5B24 - chains A and I of the 10 polymer chains in the assembly; structure by X-ray diffraction, 3.60 A resolution.

# Chain A
Name: Histone H3.1
Organism: Homo sapiens
Reference sequence: P68431 (H31_HUMAN); residues 0-135 here correspond to UniProt positions 1-136 (UniProt number = residue number + 1)
Chain sequence (139 residues; row label = number of the first residue in the row; numbers below 1 keep their minus sign (Gly-3 is residue -3)):
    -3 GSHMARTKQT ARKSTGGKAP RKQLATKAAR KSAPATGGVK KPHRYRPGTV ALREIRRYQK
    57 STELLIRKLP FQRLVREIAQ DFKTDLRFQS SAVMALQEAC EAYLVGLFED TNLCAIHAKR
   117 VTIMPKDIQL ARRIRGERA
Disordered / not traced: -3 to 37, 135
Sequence notes: expression tag (-3 to -1)
UniProt features mapped onto this chain:
  - modified residue: Arg2 (Asymmetric dimethylarginine), Thr3 (Phosphothreonine), Lys4 (Allysine), Gln5 (5-glutamyl dopamine), Thr6 (Phosphothreonine), Arg8 (Citrulline), Lys9 (N6,N6,N6-trimethyllysine), Ser10 (ADP-ribosylserine), Thr11 (Phosphothreonine), Lys14 (N6-(2-hydroxyisobutyryl)lysine), Arg17 (Asymmetric dimethylarginine), Lys18 (N6-(2-hydroxyisobutyryl)lysine), Lys23 (N6-(2-hydroxyisobutyryl)lysine), Arg26 (Citrulline), Lys27 (N6,N6,N6-trimethyllysine), Ser28 (ADP-ribosylserine), Lys36 (N6,N6,N6-trimethyllysine), Lys37 (N6-methyllysine), Tyr41 (Phosphotyrosine), Lys56 (N6,N6,N6-trimethyllysine) and 8 more in UniProt
  - lipidation: Lys18 (N6-decanoyllysine)

# Chain I
Molecule: 145-nt DNA strand
Organism: Homo sapiens
Sequence (145 nucleotides; row label = number of the first residue in the row):
     1 ATCAATATCC ACCTGCAGAT TCTACCAAAA GTGTATTTGG AAACTGCTCC ATCAAAAGGC
    61 ATGTTCAGCT GAATTCAGCT GAACATGCCT TTTGATGGAG CAGTTTCCAA ATACACXTTG
   121 GTAGAATCTG CAGGTGGATA TTGAT
Modified residues: TTD (cis-syn cyclobutane thymine dimer) at position 117

# How chain A and chain I interact
Pairs across the interface - 26 pairs, chain A then chain I:
  His39(A) - DT142(I)  sugar contact
  Arg40(A) - DT142(I)  sugar contact
  Tyr41(A) - DT141(I)  phosphate contact
  Tyr41(A) - DT142(I)  sugar contact
  Arg42(A) - DA67(I)  phosphate contact
  Arg42(A) - DG68(I)  salt bridge to the phosphate
  Arg42(A) - DT142(I)  hydrogen bond to the phosphate
  Pro43(A) - DA67(I)  phosphate contact
  Pro43(A) - DG68(I)  sugar contact
  Thr45(A) - DT142(I)  hydrogen bond to the phosphate
  Arg63(A) - DG59(I)  hydrogen bond to the phosphate
  Arg63(A) - DC60(I)  salt bridge to the phosphate
  Arg72(A) - DC50(I)  salt bridge to the phosphate
  Arg83(A) - DC49(I)  phosphate contact
  Arg83(A) - DC50(I)  phosphate contact
  Phe84(A) - DC49(I)  sugar contact
  Phe84(A) - DC50(I)  hydrogen bond to the phosphate
  Gln85(A) - DC49(I)  phosphate contact
  Ser86(A) - DC49(I)  phosphate contact
  Arg116(A) - DT70(I)  phosphate contact
  Arg116(A) - DG71(I)  phosphate contact
  Val117(A) - DT70(I)  hydrogen bond to the phosphate
  Thr118(A) - DC69(I)  phosphate contact
  Thr118(A) - DT70(I)  hydrogen bond to the phosphate
  Met120(A) - DT70(I)  phosphate contact
  Met120(A) - DG71(I)  phosphate contact
Also at the interface, not in a pair above, chain A (17 interface residues in all): Leu82
Also at the interface, not in a pair above, chain I (13 interface residues in all): DT65, DG143

# Overview
The interface between chain A and chain I involves 17 residues on one side and 13 on the other; the contacts
include 6 hydrogen bonds and 3 salt bridges. Among the polar pairs are Arg42(A)-DT142(I), Thr45(A)-DT142(I)
and Arg63(A)-DG59(I).
Here chain A is Histone H3.1 and chain I is a 145-nt DNA strand, both from Homo sapiens. Entry 5B24 (The
crystal structure of the nucleosome containing cyclobutane pyrimidine dimer) was determined by X-ray
diffraction.
